Entry 1Q7L (X-ray diffraction, 1.40 A resolution); this record covers chains A and B.

# Chain A
Molecule: Aminoacylase-1
Source organism: Homo sapiens
Notes: EC 3.5.1.14; fragment: Zn-binding domain (residues 1-198)
Reference sequence: Q03154 (ACY1_HUMAN); residue numbers follow UniProt; this construct covers 1-198
Chain sequence (198 residues; row label = number of the first residue in the row):
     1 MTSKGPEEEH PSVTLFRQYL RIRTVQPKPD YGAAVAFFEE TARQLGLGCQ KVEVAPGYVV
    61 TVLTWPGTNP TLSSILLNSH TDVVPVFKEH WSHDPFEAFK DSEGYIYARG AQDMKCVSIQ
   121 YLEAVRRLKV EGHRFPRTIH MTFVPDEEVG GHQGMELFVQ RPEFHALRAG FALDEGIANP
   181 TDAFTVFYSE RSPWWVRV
Disordered / not traced: 1-6
Ion coordination: Zn2+ site 1: His-80, Asp-113, Glu-175 (together with glycine); Zn2+ site 2: Asp-113, Glu-148 (together with glycine) (shared with His-373(B) of chain B)
UniProt features mapped onto this chain:
  - active site: Asp-82, Glu-147 (Proton acceptor)
  - binding site (Zn(2+)): His-80, Asp-113, Glu-148, Glu-175
From the paper describing this entry:
  - Zn2+ coordination: His-80, Asp-113, Glu-148, Glu-175
  - mutagenesis - H80A, D113A, E147A (1000- fold), E147Q (1000- fold), E148A, E175A: decreased catalytic activity
  - catalytic residues: Glu-147 (proposed by the authors, not directly observed)
  - mutagenesis - E147D: abolished catalytic activity

# Chain B
Molecule: Aminoacylase-1
Source organism: Homo sapiens
Notes: EC 3.5.1.14
Reference sequence: Q03154 (ACY1_HUMAN); numbering as in UniProt (aligned over 321-408)
Chain sequence (88 residues; row label = number of the first residue in the row):
   321 NPWWAAFSRV CKDMNLTLEP EIMPAAGDNR YIRAVGVPAL GFSPMNRTPV LLHDHDERLH
   381 EAVFLRGVDI YTRLLPALAS VPALPSDS
Construct notes: engineered mutation Gly-347 (Thr in Q03154)
Ion coordination: Zn2+: His-373 (together with glycine) (shared with Asp-113(A), Glu-148(A) of chain A)
UniProt features mapped onto this chain:
  - binding site (Zn(2+)): His-373
From the paper describing this entry:
  - Zn2+ coordination: His-373
  - mutagenesis - H373A: decreased catalytic activity

# Chain A / chain B interface
Contacting residue pairs (187):
  His-10(A) with Leu-385(B)
  Ser-12(A) with Phe-384(B); Leu-385(B)
  Val-13(A) with Glu-381(B); Phe-384(B), hydrophobic; Leu-385(B), hydrophobic
  Phe-16(A) with Phe-384(B), hydrophobic
  Leu-72(A) with Ala-403(B), hydrophobic; Asp-407(B)
  Ser-73(A) with Asp-407(B), hydrogen bond (backbone-side chain)
  Ile-75(A) with Trp-323(B), hydrophobic; Leu-398(B); Ala-399(B), hydrophobic
  Leu-77(A) with Leu-395(B), hydrophobic
  Asn-78(A) with Ile-352(B)
  Ser-79(A) with Asp-348(B)
  His-80(A) with Asp-348(B)
  Val-84(A) with His-373(B)
  His-90(A) with His-375(B), hydrogen bond (backbone-side chain)
  Trp-91(A) with Asp-374(B); His-375(B); Asp-376(B); Glu-377(B)
  Ser-92(A) with Asp-376(B), hydrogen bond (backbone-side chain)
  Lys-100(A) with Glu-381(B), salt bridge
  Glu-103(A) with His-380(B), hydrogen bond (backbone-side chain)
  Gly-104(A) with His-380(B); Glu-381(B), hydrogen bond (backbone-backbone)
  Tyr-105(A) with Leu-379(B); His-380(B)
  Ile-106(A) with Arg-378(B); Leu-379(B), hydrogen bond (backbone-backbone); Glu-381(B)
  Tyr-107(A) with Asp-376(B); Glu-377(B); Arg-378(B)
  Ala-108(A) with Glu-377(B), hydrogen bond (backbone-backbone)
  Arg-109(A) with His-373(B); Asp-374(B), hydrogen bond (side chain-backbone); Glu-377(B), salt bridge
  Gly-110(A) with Glu-377(B), hydrogen bond (backbone-side chain)
  Ala-111(A) with Glu-377(B), hydrogen bond (backbone-side chain); Leu-379(B)
  Gln-112(A) with Met-365(B); Thr-368(B); Pro-369(B), hydrogen bond (side chain-backbone); Val-370(B); Leu-371(B), hydrogen bond (side chain-backbone); Leu-372(B), hydrogen bond (side chain-backbone); Glu-377(B), hydrogen bond (backbone-side chain); Arg-378(B), hydrogen bond (side chain-backbone)
  Asp-113(A) with Leu-372(B); His-373(B), salt bridge; Glu-377(B), hydrogen bond (backbone-side chain)
  Cys-116(A) with Leu-379(B), hydrophobic; Phe-384(B)
  Val-117(A) with Ser-363(B); Tyr-391(B)
  Ile-119(A) with Phe-384(B), hydrophobic
  Gln-120(A) with Pro-364(B); Phe-384(B); Gly-387(B); Val-388(B); Tyr-391(B)
  Tyr-121(A) with Tyr-391(B), hydrophobic
  Glu-123(A) with Val-388(B)
  Ala-124(A) with Val-388(B); Tyr-391(B), hydrophobic; Thr-392(B)
  Val-125(A) with Leu-395(B), hydrophobic
  Arg-127(A) with Val-388(B); Asp-389(B), salt bridge; Thr-392(B)
  Leu-128(A) with Thr-392(B); Leu-395(B), hydrophobic; Pro-396(B), hydrophobic
  Phe-135(A) with Pro-396(B), hydrophobic; Ala-399(B), hydrophobic; Ser-400(B)
  Pro-136(A) with Ala-399(B); Ser-400(B)
  Arg-137(A) with Trp-323(B); Leu-398(B); Ala-399(B), hydrogen bond (backbone-backbone); Val-401(B), hydrogen bond (side chain-backbone); Pro-402(B), hydrogen bond (side chain-backbone); Ala-403(B); Leu-404(B); Asp-407(B), salt bridge
  Val-144(A) with Asp-348(B)
  Glu-147(A) with Gly-347(B); Asp-348(B)
  Glu-148(A) with His-373(B), salt bridge
  Gly-150(A) with Tyr-351(B), hydrogen bond (backbone-side chain)
  His-152(A) with Tyr-351(B)
  Met-155(A) with Asp-348(B); Ile-352(B), hydrophobic
  Glu-156(A) with Tyr-351(B)
  Val-159(A) with Ile-352(B), hydrophobic; Val-355(B), hydrophobic
  Phe-164(A) with Ile-352(B), hydrophobic
  Gly-170(A) with Trp-323(B); Pro-358(B)
  Phe-171(A) with Trp-323(B), hydrophobic; Pro-358(B); Ala-359(B), hydrophobic; Leu-360(B), hydrophobic; Leu-398(B), hydrophobic
  Ala-172(A) with Ile-352(B), hydrophobic; Pro-358(B), hydrogen bond (backbone-backbone); Ala-359(B); Leu-360(B), hydrogen bond (backbone-backbone)
  Leu-173(A) with Leu-360(B); Leu-398(B), hydrophobic
  Asp-174(A) with Asp-348(B); Asn-349(B); Leu-360(B), hydrogen bond (backbone-backbone); Gly-361(B); Phe-362(B), hydrogen bond (backbone-backbone)
  Glu-175(A) with Gly-361(B); Phe-362(B), hydrogen bond (backbone-backbone); Ser-363(B)
  Gly-176(A) with Gly-361(B); Phe-362(B); Ser-363(B), hydrogen bond (backbone-side chain)
  Ile-177(A) with Val-370(B), hydrophobic; Leu-372(B), hydrophobic
  Ala-178(A) with Met-365(B); Thr-368(B); Pro-369(B); Val-370(B)
  Asn-179(A) with Glu-339(B), hydrogen bond; Met-365(B), hydrogen bond (backbone-backbone); Asn-366(B); Arg-367(B), hydrogen bond (backbone-backbone); Thr-368(B), hydrogen bond (backbone-backbone)
  Pro-180(A) with Arg-367(B); Thr-368(B); Val-370(B)
  Thr-181(A) with Asn-366(B); Arg-367(B), hydrogen bond (backbone-backbone)
  Asp-182(A) with Asn-366(B); Arg-367(B), salt bridge
  Ala-183(A) with Thr-337(B); Glu-339(B); Asn-366(B)
  Phe-184(A) with Leu-336(B), hydrophobic; Thr-337(B), hydrogen bond (backbone-backbone); Leu-338(B); Glu-339(B), hydrogen bond (backbone-backbone); Phe-362(B), hydrophobic; Pro-364(B); Met-365(B); Asn-366(B); Ile-390(B), hydrophobic
  Thr-185(A) with Glu-339(B); Glu-341(B); Phe-362(B)
  Val-186(A) with Trp-324(B), hydrophobic; Glu-339(B), hydrogen bond (backbone-backbone); Pro-340(B); Glu-341(B), hydrogen bond (backbone-backbone); Gly-361(B)
  Phe-187(A) with Glu-341(B); Ile-342(B); Met-343(B); Pro-344(B); Leu-360(B); Gly-361(B), hydrogen bond (backbone-backbone)
  Tyr-188(A) with Asn-321(B); Trp-324(B), hydrophobic; Glu-341(B), hydrogen bond (backbone-backbone); Met-343(B); Leu-360(B), hydrophobic
  Ser-189(A) with Met-343(B); Arg-353(B), hydrogen bond
  Glu-190(A) with Arg-353(B), hydrogen bond (backbone-side chain)
  Arg-191(A) with Arg-353(B), hydrogen bond (backbone-side chain)
  Ser-192(A) with Arg-353(B)
  Pro-193(A) with Arg-353(B)
  Trp-194(A) with Met-343(B), hydrogen bond (side chain-backbone); Ala-345(B), hydrophobic
  Trp-195(A) with Met-343(B); Pro-344(B); Ala-345(B), hydrophobic; Arg-350(B); Arg-353(B)
Interface residues without a listed pair, chain A (81 interface residues in all): Thr-71, Leu-76, His-93, Ile-139, Gly-151, Ala-169
Interface residues without a listed pair, chain B (68 interface residues in all): Phe-327, Ala-354, Val-357, Val-383, Ser-406

# Summary
Chain A and chain B form an interface of 81 and 68 residues respectively; the contacts include 41 hydrogen
bonds and 7 salt bridges. Polar pairs include Lys-100(A)/Glu-381(B), Arg-109(A)/Glu-377(B) and
Asp-113(A)/His-373(B). The paper reports the catalytic residue Glu-147(A); H80A, D113A and E147A of chain A,
among others, reduce catalytic activity; 8 substitutions were tested in all.
Here chain A is Aminoacylase-1 and chain B is Aminoacylase-1, both from Homo sapiens. Entry 1Q7L (Zn-binding
domain of the T347G mutant of human aminoacylase-I) was determined by X-ray diffraction.
